Entry 5KDL (X-ray diffraction, 2.67 A resolution); this record covers chain A.

# Chain A
Name: Guanine nucleotide-binding protein G(i) subunit alpha-1
Source organism: Rattus norvegicus
UniProtKB: P10824 (GNAI1_RAT); the construct has insertions or renumbered stretches relative to UniProt, so the offset changes along the chain: 1-333 = UniProt 1-333; 338-358 = UniProt 334-354
Sequence (358 residues; row label = number of the first residue in the row):
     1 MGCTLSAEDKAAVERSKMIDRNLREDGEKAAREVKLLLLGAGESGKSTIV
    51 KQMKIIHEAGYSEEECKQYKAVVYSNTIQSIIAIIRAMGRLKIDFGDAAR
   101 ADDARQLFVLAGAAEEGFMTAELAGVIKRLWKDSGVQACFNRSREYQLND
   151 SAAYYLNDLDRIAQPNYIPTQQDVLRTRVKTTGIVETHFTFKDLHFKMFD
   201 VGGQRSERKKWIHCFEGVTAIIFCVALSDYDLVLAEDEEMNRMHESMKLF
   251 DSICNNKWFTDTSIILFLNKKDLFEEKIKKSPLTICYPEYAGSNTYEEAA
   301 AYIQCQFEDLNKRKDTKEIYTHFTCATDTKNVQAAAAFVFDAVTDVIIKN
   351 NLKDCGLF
Unresolved in the structure: 1-32, 112-118, 347-358
Differences from the reference sequence: insertion (334-337)
Metal / ion sites: Mg2+: S47, T181 (together with GTP-gamma-S)
Ligand contacts: GTP-gamma-S (GSP; 5'-guanosine-diphosphate-monothiophosphate): A41, G42, E43, S44, G45, K46, S47, T48, D150, S151, L175, R176, T177, R178, V179, K180, T181, V201, G202, G203, Q204, N269, K270, D272, L273, T324, C325, A326, T327
UniProt features mapped onto this chain:
  - region: K35 to T48 (G1 motif), D173 to T181 (G2 motif), F196 to R205 (G3 motif), I265 to D272 (G4 motif), T324 to T329 (G5 motif)
  - binding site (GTP): E43 to T48, D150, S151, L175 to R178, D200 to Q204, N269 to D272, A326
  - binding site (Mg(2+)): S47, T181
  - lipidation: G2 (N-myristoyl glycine), C3 (S-palmitoyl cysteine)
What the authors report for this chain:
  - conformationally variable residues (helix shift, side-chain flip): I55, I56, H57, E58, F189, F191, K192, F196

# Summary
Ligands of chain A: GTP-gamma-S. S47 and T181 form the Mg2+ site. Curated annotation (UniProt) lists 22
GTP-binding residues and Mg2+-binding residues S47 and T181. From the paper: conformational variability at
I55, I56 and H57 among others.
Chain A is Guanine nucleotide-binding protein G(i) subunit alpha-1 (Rattus norvegicus); the structure, Crystal
structure of the 4 alanine insertion variant of the Gi alpha1 subunit bound to GTPgammaS, was determined by
X-ray diffraction together with 5KDO from the same study.
